PDB entry 4HE8 | X-ray diffraction, 3.30 A resolution | chains A and J of the 7 polymer chains in the assembly

== Chain A ==
Name: NADH-quinone oxidoreductase subunit 7
From: Thermus thermophilus
Notes: EC 1.6.5.3
UniProt: Q56217 (NQO7_THET8); residue numbers follow UniProt; this construct covers 1-119
Amino-acid sequence (119 residues; each row starts with the number of its first residue):
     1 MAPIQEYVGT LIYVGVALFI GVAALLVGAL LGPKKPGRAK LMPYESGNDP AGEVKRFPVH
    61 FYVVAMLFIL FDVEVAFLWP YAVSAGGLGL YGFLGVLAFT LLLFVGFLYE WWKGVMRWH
Not modelled in the structure: 31-54, 117-119

== Chain J ==
Name: NADH-quinone oxidoreductase subunit 10
From: Thermus thermophilus
Notes: EC 1.6.5.3
UniProt: Q56225 (NQO10_THET8); residue numbers follow UniProt; this construct covers 1-176
Amino-acid sequence (176 residues; numbered 1 to 176; the number before each row is that of its first residue):
     1 MSLLEGLALF LLLLSGVLVV TLRNAIHAAL ALILNFLVLA GVYVALDARF LGFIQVIVYA
    61 GAIVVLFLFV IMLLFAAQGE IGFDPLVRSR PLAALLALGV AGILAAGLWG LDLAFTQDLK
   121 GGLPQALGPL LYGDWLFVLL AVGFLLMAAT VVAVALVEPG KASRAKEAEK REEVAR
Not modelled in the structure: 161-176

== Interface between chain A and chain J ==
Residue-residue contacts (59; chain A residue first):
  Met1(A) - Leu123(J)  hydrophobic
  Ala2(A) - Arg49(J)  hydrogen bond (backbone-side chain)
  Ile4(A) - Arg49(J)
  Tyr7(A) - Val44(J)  hydrophobic
  Tyr7(A) - Arg49(J)
  Phe57(A) - Leu73(J)
  Pro58(A) - Leu73(J)  hydrophobic
  Val59(A) - Val157(J)  hydrophobic
  Phe61(A) - Phe69(J)
  Phe61(A) - Leu73(J)  hydrophobic
  Tyr62(A) - Leu66(J)  hydrophobic
  Tyr62(A) - Val70(J)  hydrophobic
  Ala65(A) - Leu66(J)  hydrophobic
  Ala65(A) - Phe69(J)  hydrophobic
  Met66(A) - Leu66(J)
  Met66(A) - Ala153(J)  hydrophobic
  Ile69(A) - Ala62(J)
  Leu70(A) - Thr150(J)
  Asp72(A) - Ile57(J)
  Asp72(A) - Val58(J)
  Asp72(A) - Ala62(J)
  Val73(A) - Val58(J)
  Val73(A) - Leu146(J)  hydrophobic
  Ala76(A) - Phe50(J)
  Ala76(A) - Ile54(J)  hydrophobic
  Phe77(A) - Leu131(J)  hydrophobic
  Phe77(A) - Tyr132(J)  hydrogen bond (backbone-side chain)
  Phe77(A) - Leu139(J)  hydrophobic
  Trp79(A) - Phe50(J)  hydrophobic
  Trp79(A) - Ile57(J)  hydrophobic
  Pro80(A) - Phe50(J)  hydrophobic
  Pro80(A) - Pro124(J)
  Pro80(A) - Gly128(J)
  Tyr81(A) - Tyr132(J)  hydrophobic
  Val83(A) - Pro124(J)
  Val83(A) - Gln125(J)
  Ser84(A) - Pro124(J)
  Ser84(A) - Gln125(J)
  Ser84(A) - Gly128(J)
  Ser84(A) - Pro129(J)
  Leu88(A) - Gly128(J)
  Leu88(A) - Pro129(J)  hydrophobic
  Leu88(A) - Tyr132(J)  hydrophobic
  Gly95(A) - Leu136(J)
  Gly95(A) - Leu140(J)
  Val96(A) - Tyr132(J)  hydrophobic
  Phe99(A) - Leu139(J)  hydrophobic
  Leu102(A) - Leu140(J)
  Leu102(A) - Gly143(J)
  Leu102(A) - Phe144(J)
  Leu103(A) - Gly143(J)
  Val105(A) - Met147(J)  hydrophobic
  Gly106(A) - Met147(J)
  Gly106(A) - Thr150(J)
  Tyr109(A) - Val151(J)  hydrophobic
  Tyr109(A) - Val154(J)  hydrophobic
  Glu110(A) - Val154(J)
  Lys113(A) - Val154(J)
  Lys113(A) - Glu158(J)  salt bridge
Also at the interface, not in a pair above, chain A (38 interface residues in all): Lys55, Leu78, Tyr91, Gly92, Ala98
Also at the interface, not in a pair above, chain J (37 interface residues in all): Phe53, Ile63, Leu74, Val142, Ala155, Pro159

== Overview ==
38 residues of chain A and 37 residues of chain J are in contact, with 2 hydrogen bonds and 1 salt bridge.
Polar contacts include Lys113(A)-Glu158(J), Ala2(A)-Arg49(J) and Phe77(A)-Tyr132(J).
Chain A is NADH-quinone oxidoreductase subunit 7 and chain J is NADH-quinone oxidoreductase subunit 10, both
from Thermus thermophilus; the structure, Crystal structure of the membrane domain of respiratory complex I
from Thermus thermophilus, was determined by X-ray diffraction (same publication as 4HEA).
